Entry 7Y9G (X-ray diffraction, 2.18 A resolution); this record covers chains A and B.

== Chain A (and B) ==
Molecule: Diterpene synthase VenA
From: Streptomyces venezuelae
Notes: chain B of this document is another copy of the same molecule, construct and numbering; everything in this record applies to it too
Amino-acid sequence (377 residues; numbered 10 to 386; the number before each row is that of its first residue):
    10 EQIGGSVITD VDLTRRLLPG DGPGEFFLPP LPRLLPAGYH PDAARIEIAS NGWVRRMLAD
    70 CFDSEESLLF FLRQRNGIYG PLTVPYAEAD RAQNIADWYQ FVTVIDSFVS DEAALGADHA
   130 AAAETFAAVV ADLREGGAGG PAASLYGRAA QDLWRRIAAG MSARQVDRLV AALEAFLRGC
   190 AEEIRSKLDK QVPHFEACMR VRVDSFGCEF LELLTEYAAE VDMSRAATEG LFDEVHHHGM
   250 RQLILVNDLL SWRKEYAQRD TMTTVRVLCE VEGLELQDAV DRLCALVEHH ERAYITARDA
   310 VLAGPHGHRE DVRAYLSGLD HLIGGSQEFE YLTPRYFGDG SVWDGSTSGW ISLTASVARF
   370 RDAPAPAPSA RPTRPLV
Disordered / not traced: 10-31, 376-386 (chain B: 10-31, 121-151, 374-386)
Bound ions: Mg2+ site 1: D115 (together with pyrophosphate); Mg2+ site 2: N256, S260, E264 (together with pyrophosphate)
Ligand contacts: pyrophosphate (POP): D115, R211, F215, N256, S260, K263, E264, R344, Y345
What the authors report for this chain:
  - Mg2+ coordination: D115, N256, S260, E264
  - Mg2+ coordination through a water molecule: E192, S214, D257
  - binding site for pyrophosphate: R211, K263, R344, Y345
  - conformationally variable residues (helix shift, side-chain flip): Y108, D115 to D120, N256 to E264, R344
  - contacts within the chain: Q83-R344 (hydrogen bond), S116-R344 (hydrogen bond)
  - mutagenesis - Q83K, Q83L, Q83N, Y108A, F338A: decreased expression
  - binding site for pyrophosphate: F215 (from molecular simulation)
  - catalytic residues: Y88, W107, F185, F215 (from molecular simulation)
  - mutagenesis - F185G: abolished catalytic activity
  - specificity-determining residues: F215

== Interface between chain A and chain B ==
Pairs across the interface (39):
  Y48(A) - A53(B)  hydrophobic
  Y48(A) - R54(B)
  P50(A) - H49(B)
  P50(A) - P50(B)
  A53(A) - Y48(B)  hydrophobic
  A53(A) - I87(B)  hydrophobic
  R54(A) - Y48(B)
  I57(A) - R84(B)
  I57(A) - W352(B)  hydrophobic
  I57(A) - D353(B)
  I57(A) - G354(B)
  N60(A) - V351(B)
  N60(A) - W352(B)  hydrogen bond (side chain-backbone)
  G61(A) - D353(B)
  R64(A) - D353(B)  salt bridge
  R64(A) - R368(B)
  E74(A) - R368(B)  salt bridge
  L78(A) - G349(B)
  L81(A) - V351(B)  hydrophobic
  R82(A) - G349(B)  hydrogen bond (side chain-backbone)
  R82(A) - V351(B)
  R84(A) - I57(B)
  R84(A) - R84(B)
  I87(A) - A53(B)  hydrophobic
  G349(A) - L78(B)
  G349(A) - R82(B)  hydrogen bond (backbone-side chain)
  V351(A) - N60(B)
  V351(A) - L78(B)
  V351(A) - L81(B)  hydrophobic
  V351(A) - R82(B)
  W352(A) - I57(B)  hydrophobic
  W352(A) - N60(B)  hydrogen bond (backbone-side chain)
  D353(A) - I57(B)
  D353(A) - G61(B)
  D353(A) - R64(B)  salt bridge
  G354(A) - I57(B)
  V366(A) - L78(B)  hydrophobic
  R368(A) - R64(B)
  R368(A) - E74(B)  salt bridge
Interface residues without a listed pair, chain A (25 interface residues in all): H49, E56, L341, R370
Interface residues without a listed pair, chain B (24 interface residues in all): E56, L341, V366

== In short ==
Chain A and chain B form an interface of 25 and 24 residues respectively, with 4 hydrogen bonds and 4 salt
bridges. Polar contacts include R64(A)-D353(B), E74(A)-R368(B) and N60(A)-W352(B). From the paper: catalytic
residues Y88(A), W107(A) and F185(A) among others; Q83K, Q83L and Q83N of chain A, among others, reduce
expression; 6 substitutions were tested in all.
Both chains are Diterpene synthase VenA (Streptomyces venezuelae). Entry 7Y9G (Crystal structure of diterpene
synthase VenA from Streptomyces venezuelae ATCC 15439 in complex with pyrophosphate) was determined by X-ray
diffraction, deposited together with 7Y9H.
